Entry 8BQU (X-ray diffraction, 2.70 A resolution); this record covers chains B and C of the 3 polymer chains in the assembly.

Chain B:
Name: Choriogenin H
From: Oryzias latipes
UniProt: P79817 (P79817_ORYLA); numbering as in UniProt (aligned over 388-557)
Chain sequence (170 residues; row label = number of the first residue in the row):
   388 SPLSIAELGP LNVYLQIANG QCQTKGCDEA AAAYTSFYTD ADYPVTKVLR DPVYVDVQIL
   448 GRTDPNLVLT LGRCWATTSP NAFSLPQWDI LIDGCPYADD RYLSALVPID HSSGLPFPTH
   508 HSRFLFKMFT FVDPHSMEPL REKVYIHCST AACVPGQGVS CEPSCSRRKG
Disordered / not traced: 553-557
Disulfides: Cys-409/Cys-414, Cys-461/Cys-535, Cys-482/Cys-552, Cys-540/Cys-548
What the authors report for this chain:
  - binding site for N-acetylglucosamine: Arg-460, Trp-462, Phe-470

Chain C:
Name: Choriogenin H
From: Oryzias latipes
UniProt: P79817 (P79817_ORYLA); numbering as in UniProt (aligned over 221-387)
Chain sequence (167 residues; numbered 221 to 387; the number before each row is that of its first residue):
   221 TPPIGPPPPK SCEVPRDVRV PCGVPDISPS ACDAIDCCHD GQSCYFGTGA TVQCTKDGHF
   281 IVVVAKDVTL PHIDLETISL LGQGQDCGPA DSNSAFAIYY FPVTYCGTVV MEEPGVIVYE
   341 NRMTSSYEVG VGPLGAITRD SSFELLFQCR YRATSVETLV VEVQPPD
Disordered / not traced: 221-228
Disulfides: Cys-232/Cys-258, Cys-242/Cys-257, Cys-252/Cys-264, Cys-274/Cys-369, Cys-307/Cys-326

How chain B and chain C interact:
Residue-residue contacts (36; chain B residue first):
  Val-435(B) with Leu-290(C), hydrophobic
  Leu-436(B) with Thr-358(C); Arg-359(C); Asp-360(C)
  Arg-437(B) with Pro-291(C); Asp-294(C), salt bridge; Arg-359(C), hydrogen bond (side chain-backbone); Asp-360(C), salt bridge
  Leu-472(B) with Leu-354(C), hydrophobic
  Pro-473(B) with Leu-354(C); Gly-355(C)
  Gln-474(B) with Leu-354(C), hydrogen bond (backbone-backbone); Gly-355(C), hydrogen bond (backbone-backbone)
  Trp-475(B) with Gly-350(C); Val-351(C); Gly-352(C); Ile-357(C)
  Asp-487(B) with Arg-359(C), salt bridge
  Arg-488(B) with Glu-348(C), salt bridge
  Tyr-489(B) with Arg-359(C)
  Lys-514(B) with Arg-359(C), hydrogen bond (backbone-side chain)
  Met-515(B) with Arg-359(C), hydrogen bond (backbone-side chain)
  Phe-516(B) with Ile-357(C), hydrophobic; Thr-358(C); Arg-359(C)
  Thr-517(B) with Ile-357(C); Thr-358(C), hydrogen bond (backbone-backbone)
  Phe-518(B) with Ala-356(C); Ile-357(C), hydrophobic
  Val-519(B) with Ala-356(C), hydrogen bond (backbone-backbone); Ile-357(C); Thr-358(C)
  Pro-521(B) with Ala-356(C), hydrophobic
  Met-524(B) with Tyr-347(C); Val-349(C), hydrophobic
  Pro-526(B) with Tyr-347(C)
Other interface residues (no listed pair), chain B (20 interface residues in all): Tyr-484
Other interface residues (no listed pair), chain C (18 interface residues in all): His-292, Pro-353
From the paper, about this interface:
  - pairs named by the authors: Arg-437(B)/Asp-360(C) (hydrogen bond), Asp-487(B)/Arg-359(C) (salt bridge)
  - interface residues, chain B: Trp-475(B), Arg-488(B), Pro-521(B)
  - interface residues, chain C: Asp-294(C), Glu-348(C)

Overview:
20 residues of chain B face 18 of chain C across their interface; the contacts include 7 hydrogen bonds and 4
salt bridges. Polar contacts include Arg-437(B)/Asp-294(C), Arg-437(B)/Asp-360(C) and Asp-487(B)/Arg-359(C).
The authors report a hydrogen bond between Arg-437(B) and Asp-360(C); a salt bridge between Asp-487(B) and
Arg-359(C). From the paper: a binding site for N-acetylglucosamine at Arg-460(B), Trp-462(B) and Phe-470(B);
interface residues Trp-475(B), Arg-488(B) and Asp-294(C) among others.
Here chain B is Choriogenin H and chain C is Choriogenin H, both from Oryzias latipes. Entry 8BQU (Molecular
basis of ZP3/ZP1 heteropolymerization: crystal structure of a native vertebrate egg coat filament) was
determined by X-ray diffraction (same publication as 8RKF, 8RKG, 8RKH and 8RKI).
